2A92 - chains B and C of the 4 polymer chains in the assembly; structure by X-ray diffraction, 2.04 A resolution.

== Chain B (and C) ==
Molecule: L-lactate dehydrogenase
Organism: Plasmodium vivax
Notes: EC 1.1.1.27; chain C of this document is another copy of the same molecule, construct and numbering; everything in this record applies to it too
Sequence (321 residues; row label = number of the first residue in the row; note: 14 numbers in that range are skipped by the numbering (no residue carries them; nothing is unmodelled there); a row labelled like 73A-73B holds insertion residues (73A, then the next letters in order)):
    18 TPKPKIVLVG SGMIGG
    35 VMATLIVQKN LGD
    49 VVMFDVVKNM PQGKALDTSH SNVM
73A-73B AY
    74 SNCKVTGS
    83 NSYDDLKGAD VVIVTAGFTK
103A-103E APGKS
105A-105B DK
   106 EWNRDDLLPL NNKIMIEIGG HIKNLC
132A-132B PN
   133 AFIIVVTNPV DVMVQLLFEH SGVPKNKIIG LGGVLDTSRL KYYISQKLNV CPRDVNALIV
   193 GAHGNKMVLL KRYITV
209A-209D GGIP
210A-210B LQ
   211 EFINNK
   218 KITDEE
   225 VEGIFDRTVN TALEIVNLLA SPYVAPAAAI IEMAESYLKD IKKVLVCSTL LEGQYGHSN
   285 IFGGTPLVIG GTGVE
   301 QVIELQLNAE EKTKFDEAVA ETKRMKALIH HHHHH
Disordered / not traced: 330-335 (chain C: 333-335)
Sequence notes: expression tag (330-335)
Residues lining bound ligands: NADH (NAI; 1,4-dihydronicotinamide adenine dinucleotide): Val-26, Gly-27, Ser-28, Gly-29, Met-30, Ile-31, Phe-52, Asp-53, Val-54, Val-55, Met-58, Tyr-85, Thr-97, Ala-98, Gly-99, Phe-100, Ile-119, Glu-122, Val-138, Thr-139, Asn-140, Val-142, Leu-163, Gly-164, Leu-167, His-195, Ser-245, Pro-246, Pro-250

== Chain B / chain C interface ==
Pairs across the interface (20; chain B residue first):
  Thr-18(B) / Thr-18(C)
  Thr-18(B) / Pro-19(C)
  Pro-19(B) / Leu-262(C)
  Pro-19(B) / Lys-263(C)
  Lys-20(B) / Lys-263(C)
  Lys-20(B) / Asp-264(C)
  Asn-44(B) / Ile-265(C)
  Tyr-73B(B) / Arg-185(C)  hydrogen bond
  Tyr-73B(B) / Lys-267(C)
  Asn-75(B) / Ile-265(C)  hydrogen bond (side chain-backbone)
  Arg-185(B) / Tyr-73B(C)  hydrogen bond
  Tyr-261(B) / Thr-18(C)
  Leu-262(B) / Thr-18(C)  hydrogen bond (backbone-backbone)
  Lys-263(B) / Lys-20(C)
  Asp-264(B) / Thr-18(C)
  Asp-264(B) / Lys-20(C)  salt bridge
  Ile-265(B) / Asn-44(C)
  Ile-265(B) / Asn-75(C)  hydrogen bond (backbone-side chain)
  Lys-267(B) / Tyr-73B(C)
  Gly-295(B) / Thr-18(C)  hydrogen bond (backbone-side chain)
Also at the interface, not in a pair above, chain B (15 interface residues in all): Lys-266
Also at the interface, not in a pair above, chain C (14 interface residues in all): Lys-266, Gly-295

== In short ==
The interface between chain B and chain C involves 15 residues on one side and 14 on the other, with 6
hydrogen bonds and 1 salt bridge. Polar pairs include Asp-264(B)/Lys-20(C), Tyr-73B(B)/Arg-185(C) and
Asn-75(B)/Ile-265(C). Chain B binds NADH.
Chain B and chain C are both L-lactate dehydrogenase (Plasmodium vivax); the structure, Crystal structure of
lactate dehydrogenase from Plasmodium vivax: complex with NADH, was determined by X-ray diffraction together
with 2A94 and 2AA3 from the same study.
